8YBY - chains B and C of the 5 polymer chains in the assembly; structure by electron microscopy, 4.40 A resolution (low resolution: residue-level contacts below are approximate; hydrogen-bond / salt-bridge calls are withheld).

Chain B:
Protein: Spike glycoprotein
From: Severe acute respiratory syndrome coronavirus
UniProt: P0DTC2 (SPIKE_SARS2); residues 1-1273 here = UniProt positions 1-1273
Chain sequence (1273 residues; numbered 1 to 1273; the number before each row is that of its first residue):
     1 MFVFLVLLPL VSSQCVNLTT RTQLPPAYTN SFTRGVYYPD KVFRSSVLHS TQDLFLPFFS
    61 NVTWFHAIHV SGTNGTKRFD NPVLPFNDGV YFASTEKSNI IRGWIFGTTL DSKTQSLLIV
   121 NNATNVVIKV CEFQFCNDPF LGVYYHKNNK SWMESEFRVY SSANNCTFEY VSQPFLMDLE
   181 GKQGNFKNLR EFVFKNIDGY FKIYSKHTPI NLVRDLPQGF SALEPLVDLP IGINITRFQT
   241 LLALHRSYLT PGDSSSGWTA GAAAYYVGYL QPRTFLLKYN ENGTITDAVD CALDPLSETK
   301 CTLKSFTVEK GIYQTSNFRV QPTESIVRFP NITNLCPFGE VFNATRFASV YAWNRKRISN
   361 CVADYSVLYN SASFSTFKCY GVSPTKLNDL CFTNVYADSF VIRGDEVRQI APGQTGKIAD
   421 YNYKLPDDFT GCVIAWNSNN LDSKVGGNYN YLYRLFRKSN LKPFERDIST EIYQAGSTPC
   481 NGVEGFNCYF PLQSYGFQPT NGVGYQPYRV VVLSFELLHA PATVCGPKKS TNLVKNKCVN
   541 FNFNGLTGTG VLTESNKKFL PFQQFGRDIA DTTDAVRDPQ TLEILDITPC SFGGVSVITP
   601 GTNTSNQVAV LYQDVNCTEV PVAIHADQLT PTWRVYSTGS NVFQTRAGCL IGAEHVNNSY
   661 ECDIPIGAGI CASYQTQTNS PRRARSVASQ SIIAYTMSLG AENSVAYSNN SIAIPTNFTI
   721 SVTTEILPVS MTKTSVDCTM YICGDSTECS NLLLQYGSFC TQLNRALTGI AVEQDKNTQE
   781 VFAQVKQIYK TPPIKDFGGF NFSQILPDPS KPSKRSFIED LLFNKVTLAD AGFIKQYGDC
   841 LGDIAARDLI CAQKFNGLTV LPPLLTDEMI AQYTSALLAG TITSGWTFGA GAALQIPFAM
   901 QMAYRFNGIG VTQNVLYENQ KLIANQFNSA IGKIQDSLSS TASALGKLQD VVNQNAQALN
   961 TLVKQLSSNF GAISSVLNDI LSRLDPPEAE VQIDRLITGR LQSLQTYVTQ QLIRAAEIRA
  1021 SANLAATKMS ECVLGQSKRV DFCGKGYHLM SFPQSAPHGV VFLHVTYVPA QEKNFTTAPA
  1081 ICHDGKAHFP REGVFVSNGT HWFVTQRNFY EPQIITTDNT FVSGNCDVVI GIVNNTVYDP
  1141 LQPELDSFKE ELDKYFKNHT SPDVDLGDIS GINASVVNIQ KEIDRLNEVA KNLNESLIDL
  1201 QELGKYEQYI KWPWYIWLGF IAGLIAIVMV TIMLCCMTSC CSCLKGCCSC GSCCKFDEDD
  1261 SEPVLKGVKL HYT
Disordered / not traced: 1-25, 67-78, 142-152, 178-185, 247-260, 629-637, 677-690, 829-851, 1150-1273
Sequence notes: conflict P986 (Lys in P0DTC2), P987 (Val in P0DTC2)
Disulfides: C131-C166, C291-C301, C336-C361, C379-C432, C391-C525, C480-C488, C538-C590, C617-C649, C662-C671, C738-C760, C743-C749, C1032-C1043, C1082-C1126
UniProt features mapped onto this chain:
  - region: N280 to C301 (Putative superantigen), R403 to D405 (Integrin-binding motif), N448 to F456 (Immunodominant HLA epitope recognized by the CD8+), P681 to A684 (Putative superantigen), S816 to Y837 (Fusion peptide 1), K835 to F855 (Fusion peptide 2), D1163 to E1202 (Heptad repeat 2)
  - motif: M1237 to C1241 (Binding to host endocytosis trafficking protein SNX27), D1257 to E1262 (Diacidic ER export motif (host COPII)), S1261 to G1267 (Binding to host plasma membrane localising/FERM domain proteins), K1269 to T1273 (KxHxx, ER retrieval signal (COPI))
  - site (Cleavage): R685, S686, R815, S816
  - lipidation (S-palmitoyl cysteine): C1235, C1236, C1240, C1241, C1243, C1247, C1248, C1250, C1253, C1254
  - glycosylation: N17 (N-linked (GlcNAc...) (complex) asparagine), N61 (N-linked (GlcNAc...) (hybrid) asparagine), N74 (N-linked (GlcNAc...) (complex) asparagine), N122 (N-linked (GlcNAc...) (hybrid) asparagine), N149 (N-linked (GlcNAc...) (complex) asparagine), N165 (N-linked (GlcNAc...) (complex) asparagine), N234 (N-linked (GlcNAc...) (high mannose) asparagine), N282 (N-linked (GlcNAc...) (complex) asparagine), T323 (O-linked (GalNAc) threonine), S325 (O-linked (HexNAc...) serine), N331 (N-linked (GlcNAc...) (complex) asparagine), N343 (N-linked (GlcNAc...) (complex) asparagine), N603 (N-linked (GlcNAc...) (hybrid) asparagine), N616 (N-linked (GlcNAc...) (complex) asparagine), N657 (N-linked (GlcNAc...) (complex) asparagine), T676 (O-linked (GlcNAc...) threonine), T678 (O-linked (GlcNAc...) threonine), N709 (N-linked (GlcNAc...) (high mannose) asparagine), N717 (N-linked (GlcNAc...) (hybrid) asparagine), N801 (N-linked (GlcNAc...) (hybrid) asparagine) and 6 more in UniProt
  - natural variant: L5 (L5F: In strain: Iota/B.1.526), S13 (S13I: In strain: Epsilon/B.1.427/B.1.429), L18 (L18F: In strain: Beta/B.1.351, Gamma/P.1 and 1 more), T19 (T19I: In strain: Omicron/BQ.1.1, Omicron/XBB.1.5 and 1 more; T19R: In strain: Delta/B.1.617.2, Omicron/BA.2 and 4 more), T20 (T20N: In strain: Gamma/P.1), L24 to A27 (sequence variant, change not given here; In strain: Omicron/BA.2, Omicron/BA.2.12.1 and 6 more), P26 (P26S: In strain: Gamma/P.1), Q52 (Q52H: In strain: Omicron/EG.5.1), A67 (A67V: In strain: Eta/B.1.525, Omicron/BA.1), H69 to V70 (deletion: In strain: Alpha/B.1.1.7, Eta/B.1.525 and 5 more), G75 (G75V: In strain: Lambda/C.37), T76 (T76I: In strain: Lambda/C.37), 83 further natural variant entries in UniProt
  - mutagenesis: H69 to V70 (Increased incorporation of cleaved spike into virions), N121 (N121Q: Partial loss of biliverdin affinity), R190 (R190K: Partial loss of biliverdin affinity), N234 (N234Q: Increased resistance to neutralizing antibodies), N331 (N331Q: Reduced viral infectivity), N343 (N343Q: Reduced viral infectivity), L452 (L452R: Increased resistance to neutralizing antibodies. Decreases HLA binding to NF9 epitope. Increased binding affinity to human ACE2), Y453 (Y453F: Decreased HLA binding to NF9 epitope. Increased binding affinity to human ACE2), A475 (A475V: Increased resistance to neutralizing antibodies), V483 (V483A: Increased resistance to neutralizing antibodies), E484 (E484D: Increased replication in human TMEM106B overexpressing cells), F490 (F490L: Increased resistance to neutralizing antibodies and human covalescent sera neutralization), 16 further mutagenesis entries in UniProt
Reported in the primary citation:
  - conformationally variable residues: Y489, Q493

Chain C:
Protein: THSC20.HVTR26 (Fab26) - Light Chain
From: Homo sapiens
Chain sequence (216 residues; row label = number of the first residue in the row):
     1 SYELTQPASV SGSPGQSITI SCTGTSSDVG SYNLVSWYQQ HPGKAPKLMI YEVSKRPSGV
    61 SNRFSGSKSG NTASLTISGL QAEDEVDYYC CSYAGSSTWV FGGGTKLTVL SQPKAAPSVT
   121 LFPPSSEELQ ANKATLVCLI SDFYPGAVTV AWKADSSPVK AGVETTTPSK QSNNKYAASS
   181 YLSLTPEQWK SHRSYSCQVT HEGSTVEKTV APTECS
Disordered / not traced: 216
Disulfides: C22-C90, C138-C197

How chain B and chain C interact:
Contacting residue pairs (16):
  T478(B) - S31(C)
  T478(B) - Y32(C)
  T478(B) - N33(C)
  P479(B) - S31(C)
  P479(B) - Y32(C)
  C480(B) - Y32(C)
  N481(B) - Y32(C)
  V483(B) - Y93(C)
  V483(B) - S96(C)
  V483(B) - S97(C)
  E484(B) - S97(C)
  G485(B) - Y93(C)
  G485(B) - S97(C)
  F486(B) - Y32(C)
  F486(B) - L34(C)
  F486(B) - Y93(C)
Interface residues without a listed pair, chain B (9 interface residues in all): S477
From the paper, about this interface:
  - pairs named by the authors: F486(B)-L34(C) (hydrophobic contact), F486(B)-Y93(C) (hydrophobic contact), Y32(C)-N481(B), S97(C)-V483(B)
  - epitope / paratope residues, chain B: T478(B), V483(B), F486(B)
  - epitope / paratope residues, chain C: Y32(C), L34(C), Y93(C), S97(C)

Summary:
9 residues of chain B face 7 of chain C across their interface. The authors report hydrophobic contacts
between F486(B) and L34(C) and F486(B) and Y93(C); contacts between Y32(C) and N481(B) and S97(C) and V483(B).
From the paper: epitope/paratope residues T478(B), V483(B) and Y32(C) among others; conformational variability
at Y489(B) and Q493(B).
Here chain B is Spike glycoprotein (Severe acute respiratory syndrome coronavirus) and chain C is
THSC20.HVTR26 (Fab26) - Light Chain (Homo sapiens). Entry 8YBY (State - I: Spike 2-up RBD with THSC20.HVTR26
(Fab26) - single Fab masked) was determined by electron microscopy, deposited together with 8YBS and 8YBZ.
